Entry 6R43 (X-ray diffraction, 2.52 A resolution); this record covers chain A.

# Chain A
Molecule: Mgp-operon protein 3
Organism: Mycoplasma genitalium G37
UniProtKB: P22747 (MGP3_MYCGE); residue numbers follow UniProt; this construct covers 23-938
Sequence (916 residues; row label = number of the first residue in the row):
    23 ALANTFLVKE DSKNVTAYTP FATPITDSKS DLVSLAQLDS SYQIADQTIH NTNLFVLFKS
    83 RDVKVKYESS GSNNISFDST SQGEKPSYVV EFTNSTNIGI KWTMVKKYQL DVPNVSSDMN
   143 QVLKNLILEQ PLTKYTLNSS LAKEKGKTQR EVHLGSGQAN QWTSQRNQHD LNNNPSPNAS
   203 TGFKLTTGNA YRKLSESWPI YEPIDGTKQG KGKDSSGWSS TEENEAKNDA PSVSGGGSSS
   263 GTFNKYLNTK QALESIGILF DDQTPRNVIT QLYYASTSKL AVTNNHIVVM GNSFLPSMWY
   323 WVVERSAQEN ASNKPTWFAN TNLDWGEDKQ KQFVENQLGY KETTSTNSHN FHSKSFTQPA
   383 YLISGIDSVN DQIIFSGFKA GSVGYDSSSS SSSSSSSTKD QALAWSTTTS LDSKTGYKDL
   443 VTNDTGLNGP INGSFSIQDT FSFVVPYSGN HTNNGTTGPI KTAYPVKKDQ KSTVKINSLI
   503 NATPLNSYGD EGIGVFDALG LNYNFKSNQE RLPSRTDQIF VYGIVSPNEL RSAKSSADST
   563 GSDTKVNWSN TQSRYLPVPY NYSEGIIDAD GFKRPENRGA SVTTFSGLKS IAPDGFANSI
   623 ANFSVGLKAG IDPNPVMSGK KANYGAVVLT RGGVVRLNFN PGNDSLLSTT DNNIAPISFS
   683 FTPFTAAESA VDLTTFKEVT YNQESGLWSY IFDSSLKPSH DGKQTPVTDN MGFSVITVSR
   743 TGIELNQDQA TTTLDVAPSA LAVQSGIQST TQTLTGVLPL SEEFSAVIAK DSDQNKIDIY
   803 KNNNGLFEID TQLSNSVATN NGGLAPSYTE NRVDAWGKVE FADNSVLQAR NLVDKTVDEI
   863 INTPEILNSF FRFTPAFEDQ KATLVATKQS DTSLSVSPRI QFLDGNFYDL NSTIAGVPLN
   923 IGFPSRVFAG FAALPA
Unresolved in the structure: 23-24, 258-260, 413-416, 471-477, 592-602, 937-938
Bound ions: K+: Thr831, Arg834, Asp836, Gly839
Reported in the primary citation:
  - binding site for N-acetyl-alpha-neuraminic acid: Pro197 to Asn200, Ser456 to Ser458
  - K+ coordination: Thr831, Arg834, Asp836, Gly839
  - binding site for K+: Tyr830
  - mutagenesis - S458D: abolished expression
  - mutagenesis - W184A, S783A: unchanged expression

# Summary
The K+ site is built by Thr831, Arg834, Asp836 and Gly839. From the paper: a binding site for
N-acetyl-alpha-neuraminic acid at Pro197 and Ser456; S458D abolishes expression; 3 substitutions were tested
in all.
Chain A is Mgp-operon protein 3 (Mycoplasma genitalium G37); the structure, Structure of P110 from Mycoplasma
Genitalium complexed with 6'-SL, was determined by X-ray diffraction (same publication as 6R41, 6R3T and
5OX7).
